1CL8 - chains B and A; structure by X-ray diffraction, 1.80 A resolution.

[Chain B]
Molecule: 13-nt DNA strand
Sequence (13 nucleotides; row label = number of the first residue in the row):
     1 TCGCGAXTTCGCG
Modified residues: PRN (purine 2'-deoxyribo-5'-monophosphate) at position 7

[Chain A]
Protein: Protein (endonuclease)
Source organism: Escherichia coli
Reference sequence: P00642 (T2E1_ECOLI); residues 2-277 here correspond to UniProt positions 1-276 (UniProt number = residue number - 1)
Amino-acid sequence (276 residues; row label = number of the first residue in the row):
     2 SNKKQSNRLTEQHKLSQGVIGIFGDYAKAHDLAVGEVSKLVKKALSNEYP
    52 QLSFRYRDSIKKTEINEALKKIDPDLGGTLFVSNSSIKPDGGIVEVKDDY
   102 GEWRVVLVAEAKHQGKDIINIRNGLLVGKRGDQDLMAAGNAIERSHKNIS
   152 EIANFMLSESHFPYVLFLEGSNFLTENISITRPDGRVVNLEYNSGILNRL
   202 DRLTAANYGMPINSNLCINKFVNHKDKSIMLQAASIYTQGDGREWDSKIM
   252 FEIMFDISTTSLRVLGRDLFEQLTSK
Unresolved in the structure: 2-16

[Chain B / chain A interface]
Pairs across the interface - 32 pairs, chain B then chain A:
  DG3(B) with Val83(A), phosphate contact; Asn85(A), phosphate contact; Ser86(A), phosphate contact
  DC4(B) with Ser86(A), phosphate contact; Ser87(A), hydrogen bond to the phosphate; Lys89(A), hydrogen bond to the phosphate
  DG5(B) with Ile88(A), phosphate contact; Lys89(A), hydrogen bond to the phosphate; Lys148(A), salt bridge to the phosphate; Asn149(A), hydrogen bond to the phosphate
  DA6(B) with Asp91(A), phosphate contact; Lys113(A), phosphate contact; Arg145(A), salt bridge to the phosphate
  PRN_7(B) with His114(A), phosphate contact; Ala142(A), base contact; Arg145(A), base contact
  DT8(B) with Gln115(A), base contact; Gly116(A), hydrogen bond to the phosphate; Gly140(A), base contact; Asn141(A), hydrogen bond to the base; Ala142(A), hydrogen bond to the base
  DT9(B) with Lys117(A), salt bridge to the phosphate; Met137(A), phosphate contact; Ala138(A), base contact; Gly140(A), base contact
  DC10(B) with Gly129(A), phosphate contact; Lys130(A), sugar contact; Met137(A), base contact; Ala138(A), hydrogen bond to the base; Ala139(A), base contact; Gly140(A), base contact
  DG11(B) with Lys130(A), salt bridge to the phosphate
Other interface residues (no listed pair), chain A (25 interface residues in all): Pro90, Glu111

[Summary]
9 residues of chain B and 25 residues of chain A are in contact, with 8 hydrogen bonds and 4 salt bridges.
Polar contacts include DT8(B)-Asn141(A), DT8(B)-Ala142(A) and DC10(B)-Ala138(A).
Chain B is a 13-nt DNA strand and chain A is Protein (endonuclease) (Escherichia coli); the structure, A
pre-transition state eco ri endonuclease/cognate DNA (TCGCGAPTTCGCG) complex with DNA base analog purine (P),
was determined by X-ray diffraction.
